7P3F - chains A and R of the 6 polymer chains in the assembly; structure by electron microscopy, 3.31 A resolution.

[Chain A]
Protein: Transcriptional repressor NrdR
Organism: Streptomyces coelicolor (strain ATCC BAA-471 / A3(2) / M145)
Reference sequence: O69980 (NRDR_STRCO); residue numbers follow UniProt; this construct covers 1-182
Chain sequence (195 residues; numbered 1 to 195; the number before each row is that of its first residue):
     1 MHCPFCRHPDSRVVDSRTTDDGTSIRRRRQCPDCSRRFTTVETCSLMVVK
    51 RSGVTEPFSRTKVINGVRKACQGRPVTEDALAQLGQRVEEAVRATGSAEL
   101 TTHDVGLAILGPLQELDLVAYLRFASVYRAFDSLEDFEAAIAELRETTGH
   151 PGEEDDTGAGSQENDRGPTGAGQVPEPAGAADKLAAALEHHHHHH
Unresolved in the structure: 148-195
Differences from the reference sequence: expression tag (183-195)
Ion coordination: Zn2+: Cys3, Cys6, Cys31, Cys34
Residues lining bound ligands:
  - ATP (adenosine-5'-triphosphate): Val48, Lys50, Arg51, Glu56, Pro57, Phe58, Ser59, Lys62, Val63, Thr102, Val105, Gly106, Ile109, Phe124, Tyr128
  - 2'-deoxyadenosine 5'-triphosphate (DTP): Lys50, Lys62, Gly66, Lys69, Ala70, Arg123, Phe124, Val127, Tyr128
Swiss-Prot annotation at these positions:
  - zinc finger: Cys3 to Cys34
  - mutagenesis: Cys3 (C3A: 7-fold reduction in the amount of zinc bound. No binding to nrdABS and nrdRJ promoters), Lys50 to Arg51 (Loss of ATP/dATP binding. Weak binding to nrdABS and nrdRJ promoters)
From the paper describing this entry:
  - binding site for the 57-nt DNA strand: Asp15, Arg17, Arg26 to Arg29
  - specificity-determining residues: Asp15, Arg17
  - mutagenesis - D15A (10- to 100-fold): increased binding to the 57-nt DNA strand
  - mutagenesis - D15A/R17A, R17A: abolished binding to the 57-nt DNA strand
  - binding site for ATP: Lys50, Arg51, Glu56
  - binding site for 2'-deoxyadenosine 5'-triphosphate: Lys62, Phe124, Val127, Tyr128
  - conformationally variable residues (side-chain flip): Tyr128

[Chain R]
Molecule: 57-nt DNA strand
Sequence (57 nucleotides; row label = number of the first residue in the row):
     1 GGGGACCACAACTTGTGGGCTGCTCACGCTATCCAACCACTAGATGTGGG
    51 GATTGGC
Unresolved in the structure: 1-4, 55-57

[How chain A and chain R interact]
Residue-residue contacts (6):
  Val14(A) - DC40(R)  base contact
  Asp15(A) - DC38(R)  base contact
  Asp15(A) - DC40(R)  hydrogen bond to the base
  Arg28(A) - DC38(R)  salt bridge to the phosphate
  Arg37(A) - DC38(R)  salt bridge to the phosphate
  Arg37(A) - DA39(R)  salt bridge to the phosphate
Interface residues without a listed pair, chain A (5 interface residues in all): Arg17
Interface residues without a listed pair, chain R (4 interface residues in all): DC37

[Overview]
The interface between chain A and chain R involves 5 residues on one side and 4 on the other, with 1 hydrogen
bond and 3 salt bridges. Polar pairs include Asp15(A)-DC40(R), Arg28(A)-DC38(R) and Arg37(A)-DC38(R). The
paper reports a binding site for 2'-deoxyadenosine 5'-triphosphate at Lys62(A), Phe124(A) and Val127(A) among
others; D15A/R17A and R17A of chain A abolish binding to the 57-nt DNA strand.
Chain A is Transcriptional repressor NrdR (Streptomyces coelicolor (strain ATCC BAA-471 / A3(2) / M145)) and
chain R is a 57-nt DNA strand; the structure, Streptomyces coelicolor dATP/ATP-loaded NrdR in complex with its
cognate DNA, was determined by electron microscopy (same publication as 7P37 and 7P3Q).
